PDB entry 4MU1 | X-ray diffraction, 1.50 A resolution | chain A

Chain A:
Name: Imidazoleglycerol-phosphate dehydratase 2, chloroplastic
Organism: Arabidopsis thaliana
Notes: EC 4.2.1.19; fragment: long construct
UniProt: O23346 (HIS5B_ARATH); residues -11 to 207 here correspond to UniProt positions 54-272 (UniProt number = residue number + 65)
Chain sequence (219 residues; row label = number of the first residue in the row; numbers below 1 keep their minus sign (Ala-11 is residue -11)):
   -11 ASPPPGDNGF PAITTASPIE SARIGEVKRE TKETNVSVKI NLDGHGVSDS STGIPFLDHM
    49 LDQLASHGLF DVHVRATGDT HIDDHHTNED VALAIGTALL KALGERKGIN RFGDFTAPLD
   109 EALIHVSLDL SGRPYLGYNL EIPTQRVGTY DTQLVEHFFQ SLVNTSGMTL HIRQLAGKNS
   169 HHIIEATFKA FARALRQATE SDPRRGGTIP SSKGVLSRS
Disordered / not traced: -11 to 8, 194-207
Metal / ion sites: Mn2+ site 1: His47, His74, His169, Glu173; Mn2+ site 2: His73, Glu77, His145, His170 (together with imidazole)
Reported in the primary citation:
  - catalytic residues: Glu21, Glu77, Asp108, Glu173 (proposed by the authors, not directly observed)

In short:
His47, His74, His169 and Glu173 form the Mn2+ site 1. His73, Glu77, His145 and His170 coordinate Mn2+ site 2.
From the paper: catalytic residues Glu21, Glu77 and Asp108 among others.
Chain A is Imidazoleglycerol-phosphate dehydratase 2, chloroplastic (Arabidopsis thaliana); the structure, The
structure of wt A. thaliana IGPD2 in complex with Mn2+, imidazole, and sulfate at 1.5 ..., was determined by
X-ray diffraction, deposited together with 4QNJ, 4QNK, 4MU0, 4MU3 and 4MU4.
